5O5J - chains A and K of the 24 polymer chains in the assembly; structure by electron microscopy, 3.45 A resolution.

== Chain A ==
Molecule: 16S rRNA
From: Mycobacterium smegmatis str. MC2 155
Sequence (1528 nucleotides; row label = number of the first residue in the row):
     1 UUUUUGUUUG GAGAGUUUGA UCCUGGCUCA GGACGAACGC UGGCGGCGUG CUUAACACAU
    61 GCAAGUCGAA CGGAAAGGCC CUUUCGGGGG UACUCGAGUG GCGAACGGGU GAGUAACACG
   121 UGGGUGAUCU GCCCUGCACU UUGGGAUAAG CCUGGGAAAC UGGGUCUAAU ACCGAAUACA
   181 CCCUGCUGGU CGCAUGGCCU GGUAGGGGAA AGCUUUUGCG GUGUGGGAUG GGCCCGCGGC
   241 CUAUCAGCUU GUUGGUGGGG UGAUGGCCUA CCAAGGCGAC GACGGGUAGC CGGCCUGAGA
   301 GGGUGACCGG CCACACUGGG ACUGAGAUAC GGCCCAGACU CCUACGGGAG GCAGCAGUGG
   361 GGAAUAUUGC ACAAUGGGCG CAAGCCUGAU GCAGCGACGC CGCGUGAGGG AUGACGGCCU
   421 UCGGGUUGUA AACCUCUUUC AGCACAGACG AAGCGCAAGU GACGGUAUGU GCAGAAGAAG
   481 GACCGGCCAA CUACGUGCCA GCAGCCGCGG UAAUACGUAG GGUCCGAGCG UUGUCCGGAA
   541 UUACUGGGCG UAAAGAGCUC GUAGGUGGUU UGUCGCGUUG UUCGUGAAAA CUCACAGCUU
   601 AACUGUGGGC GUGCGGGCGA UACGGGCAGA CUAGAGUACU GCAGGGGAGA CUGGAAUUCC
   661 UGGUGUAGCG GUGGAAUGCG CAGAUAUCAG GAGGAACACC GGUGGCGAAG GCGGGUCUCU
   721 GGGCAGUAAC UGACGCUGAG GAGCGAAAGC GUGGGGAGCG AACAGGAUUA GAUACCCUGG
   781 UAGUCCACGC CGUAAACGGU GGGUACUAGG UGUGGGUUUC CUUCCUUGGG AUCCGUGCCG
   841 UAGCUAACGC AUUAAGUACC CCGCCUGGGG AGUACGGCCG CAAGGCUAAA ACUCAAAGGA
   901 AUUGACGGGG GCCCGCACAA GCGGCGGAGC AUGUGGAUUA AUUCGAUGCA ACGCGAAGAA
   961 CCUUACCUGG GUUUGACAUG CACAGGACGC CGGCAGAGAU GUCGGUUCCC UUGUGGCCUG
  1021 UGUGCAGGUG GUGCAUGGCU GUCGUCAGCU CGUGUCGUGA GAUGUUGGGU UAAGUCCCGC
  1081 AACGAGCGCA ACCCUUGUCU CAUGUUGCCA GCACGUUAUG GUGGGGACUC GUGAGAGACU
  1141 GCCGGGGUCA ACUCGGAGGA AGGUGGGGAU GACGUCAAGU CAUCAUGCCC CUUAUGUCCA
  1201 GGGCUUCACA CAUGCUACAA UGGCCGGUAC AAAGGGCUGC GAUGCCGUGA GGUGGAGCGA
  1261 AUCCUUUCAA AGCCGGUCUC AGUUCGGAUC GGGGUCUGCA ACUCGACCCC GUGAAGUCGG
  1321 AGUCGCUAGU AAUCGCAGAU CAGCAACGCU GCGGUGAAUA CGUUCCCGGG CCUUGUACAC
  1381 ACCGCCCGUC ACGUCAUGAA AGUCGGUAAC ACCCGAAGCC GGUGGCCUAA CCCUUGUGGA
  1441 GGGAGCCGUC GAAGGUGGGA UCGGCGAUUG GGACGAAGUC GUAACAAGGU AGCCGUACCG
  1501 GAAGGUGCGG CUGGAUCACC UCCUUUCU
Disordered / not traced: 1-6, 1518-1528
Ion coordination: Mg2+ site 1 near U17 (its only coordinating residue here); Mg2+ site 2 near G25 (its only coordinating residue here); Mg2+ site 3 near A37 (its only coordinating residue here); Mg2+ site 4 near G42 (its only coordinating residue here); Mg2+ site 5: U52, G111; Mg2+ site 6 near U52 (its only coordinating residue here); Mg2+ site 7 near A57 (its only coordinating residue here); Mg2+ site 8: A63, C386, U387; Mg2+ site 9: U66, G101; Mg2+ site 10 near G96 (its only coordinating residue here); Mg2+ site 11 near G103 (its only coordinating residue here); Mg2+ site 12 near A105 (its only coordinating residue here); 116 more Mg2+ sites not listed

== Chain K ==
Molecule: 30S ribosomal protein S11
From: Mycobacterium smegmatis str. MC2 155
UniProtKB: A0QSL6 (RS11_MYCS2); residue numbers follow UniProt; this construct covers 1-138
Sequence (138 residues; numbered 1 to 138; the number before each row is that of its first residue):
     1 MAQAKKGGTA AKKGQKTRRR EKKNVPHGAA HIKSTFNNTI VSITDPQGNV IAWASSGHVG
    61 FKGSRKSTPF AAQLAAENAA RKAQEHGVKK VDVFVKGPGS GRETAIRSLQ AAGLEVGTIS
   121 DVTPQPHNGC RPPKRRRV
Disordered / not traced: 1-22, 138

== How chain A and chain K interact ==
Residue-residue contacts (71):
  G654(A) with His127(K), base contact
  A655(A) with Gln125(K), hydrogen bond to the sugar; His127(K), hydrogen bond to the base; Gly129(K), base contact
  A656(A) with Pro124(K), sugar contact; Pro126(K), sugar contact; Cys130(K), base contact
  G663(A) with Gly48(K), hydrogen bond to the base; Asn49(K), base contact
  U664(A) with Asn49(K), sugar contact; Val50(K), hydrogen bond to the sugar
  G665(A) with Lys23(K), sugar contact; Val50(K), sugar contact; Trp53(K), sugar contact
  U666(A) with Trp53(K), sugar contact
  A667(A) with His58(K), sugar contact
  G668(A) with Ser55(K), hydrogen bond to the phosphate; Gly57(K), sugar contact; His58(K), salt bridge to the phosphate
  C669(A) with Asn38(K), phosphate contact; Ser55(K), hydrogen bond to the phosphate; Gly57(K), hydrogen bond to the phosphate; Lys66(K), salt bridge to the phosphate
  G670(A) with Asn38(K), hydrogen bond to the phosphate; Lys66(K), base contact
  G671(A) with Asn37(K), hydrogen bond to the phosphate; Gly63(K), base contact; Lys66(K), base contact
  U672(A) with Asn37(K), hydrogen bond to the phosphate; Gly63(K), base contact; Ser64(K), base contact; Arg136(K), phosphate contact
  G673(A) with Arg136(K), salt bridge to the phosphate
  G674(A) with Ser64(K), hydrogen bond to the phosphate
  A675(A) with Gly63(K), phosphate contact; Ser64(K), hydrogen bond to the phosphate
  A684(A) with Trp53(K), base contact
  U685(A) with Ile40(K), base contact
  A686(A) with Lys33(K), salt bridge to the phosphate; Ile40(K), sugar contact; Ser42(K), hydrogen bond to the sugar; Val50(K), base contact
  U687(A) with His31(K), sugar contact; Gly48(K), hydrogen bond to the sugar; Lys96(K), salt bridge to the phosphate
  C688(A) with Gln47(K), sugar contact; Gly48(K), sugar contact
  A696(A) with Asn128(K), hydrogen bond to the sugar
  C697(A) with His127(K), phosphate contact; Asn128(K), sugar contact
  A698(A) with Gln125(K), hydrogen bond to the sugar; His127(K), stacking on the base; Asn128(K), sugar contact
  G758(A) with Cys130(K), sugar contact; Arg131(K), hydrogen bond to the sugar
  C759(A) with Arg131(K), sugar contact; Pro133(K), phosphate contact
  G760(A) with Lys134(K), phosphate contact
  A761(A) with Lys134(K), salt bridge to the phosphate
  C775(A) with Arg137(K), phosphate contact
  C776(A) with Arg135(K), phosphate contact; Arg136(K), hydrogen bond to the phosphate; Arg137(K), salt bridge to the phosphate
  C777(A) with Arg136(K), salt bridge to the phosphate
  U1490(A) with Arg137(K), base contact
  U1506(A) with Lys134(K), hydrogen bond to the phosphate; Arg137(K), salt bridge to the phosphate
  G1507(A) with Lys134(K), salt bridge to the phosphate; Arg137(K), salt bridge to the phosphate
  C1508(A) with Arg131(K), salt bridge to the phosphate
  G1509(A) with Arg131(K), salt bridge to the phosphate
Also at the interface, not in a pair above, chain A (40 interface residues in all): U657, G694, A695, A1491
Also at the interface, not in a pair above, chain K (38 interface residues in all): Thr35, Thr44, Ile51, Ser56, Lys62, Pro132

== In short ==
40 residues of chain A face 38 of chain K across their interface, with 19 hydrogen bonds, 13 salt bridges and
1 aromatic stacking contact. Among the polar pairs are A655(A)-His127(K), G663(A)-Gly48(K) and
A655(A)-Gln125(K). The Mg2+ site 5 is built by U52(A) and G111(A).
Chain A is 16S rRNA and chain K is 30S ribosomal protein S11, both from Mycobacterium smegmatis str. MC2 155;
the structure, Structure of the 30S small ribosomal subunit from Mycobacterium smegmatis, was determined by
electron microscopy, deposited together with 5O60 and 5O61.
